Entry 8GRQ (electron microscopy, 3.87 A resolution); this record covers chains C and J of the 13 polymer chains in the assembly.

# Chain C
Name: Histone H2A type 1-H
Source organism: Homo sapiens
UniProtKB: Q8CGP6 (H2A1H_MOUSE); residues 10-119 here correspond to UniProt positions 11-120 (UniProt number = residue number + 1)
Chain sequence (110 residues; numbered 10 to 119; the number before each row is that of its first residue):
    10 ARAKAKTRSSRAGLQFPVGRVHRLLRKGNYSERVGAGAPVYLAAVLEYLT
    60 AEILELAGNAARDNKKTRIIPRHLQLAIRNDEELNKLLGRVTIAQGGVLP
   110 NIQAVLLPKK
Swiss-Prot annotation at these positions:
  - modified residue: Lys36 (N6-(2-hydroxyisobutyryl)lysine), Lys74 (N6-(2-hydroxyisobutyryl)lysine), Lys75 (N6-(2-hydroxyisobutyryl)lysine), Lys95 (N6-(2-hydroxyisobutyryl)lysine), Gln104 (N5-methylglutamine), Lys118 (N6-(2-hydroxyisobutyryl)lysine), Lys119 (N6-(beta-hydroxybutyryl)lysine)
  - cross-link (Glycyl lysine isopeptide (Lys-Gly)): Lys13 (interchain with G-Cter in ubiquitin), Lys15 (interchain with G-Cter in ubiquitin), Lys119 (interchain with G-Cter in ubiquitin)

# Chain J
Molecule: 147-nt DNA strand
Source organism: Homo sapiens
Sequence (147 nucleotides; row label = number of the first residue in the row; numbers below 1 keep their minus sign (DC-73 is residue -73)):
   -73 CTGGAGAATCCCGGTGCCGAGGCCGCTCAATTGGTCGTAGACAGCTCTAG
   -23 CACCGCTTAAACGCACGTACGCGCTGTCCCCCGCGTTTTAACCGCCAAGG
    27 GGATTACTCCCTAGTCTCCAGGCACGTGTCAGATATATACATCCTGT

# How chain C and chain J interact
Pairs across the interface - 18 pairs, chain C then chain J:
  Arg11(C) - DT43(J)  base contact
  Arg11(C) - DC44(J)  hydrogen bond to the sugar
  Lys13(C) - DA46(J)  salt bridge to the phosphate
  Arg29(C) - DG48(J)  hydrogen bond to the phosphate
  Arg29(C) - DC49(J)  salt bridge to the phosphate
  Glu41(C) - DA39(J)  sugar contact
  Arg42(C) - DT38(J)  sugar contact
  Arg42(C) - DA39(J)  phosphate contact
  Val43(C) - DT38(J)  sugar contact
  Val43(C) - DA39(J)  hydrogen bond to the phosphate
  Gly44(C) - DT38(J)  phosphate contact
  Ala45(C) - DT38(J)  phosphate contact
  Lys75(C) - DG58(J)  phosphate contact
  Lys75(C) - DA59(J)  salt bridge to the phosphate
  Thr76(C) - DA57(J)  hydrogen bond to the phosphate
  Thr76(C) - DG58(J)  hydrogen bond to the phosphate
  Arg77(C) - DA57(J)  sugar contact
  Arg77(C) - DG58(J)  hydrogen bond to the phosphate
Interface residues without a listed pair, chain C (13 interface residues in all): Thr16, Lys74
Interface residues without a listed pair, chain J (11 interface residues in all): DG47

# In short
13 residues of chain C face 11 of chain J across their interface; the contacts include 6 hydrogen bonds and 3
salt bridges. Polar pairs include Arg11(C)-DC44(J), Arg29(C)-DG48(J) and Val43(C)-DA39(J).
Here chain C is Histone H2A type 1-H and chain J is a 147-nt DNA strand, both from Homo sapiens. Entry 8GRQ
(Cryo-EM structure of BRCA1/BARD1 bound to H2AK127-UbcH5c-Ub nucleosome) was determined by electron
microscopy.
